Entry 6PTN (electron microscopy, 5.80 A resolution (low resolution: residue-level contacts below are approximate; hydrogen-bond / salt-bridge calls are withheld)); this record covers chains k and m of the 25 polymer chains in the assembly.

Chain k:
Protein: DNA replication licensing factor MCM4
Organism: Saccharomyces cerevisiae
Notes: EC 3.6.4.12
Reference sequence: P30665 (MCM4_YEAST); residue numbers follow UniProt; this construct covers 1-933
Amino-acid sequence (933 residues; numbered 1 to 933; the number before each row is that of its first residue):
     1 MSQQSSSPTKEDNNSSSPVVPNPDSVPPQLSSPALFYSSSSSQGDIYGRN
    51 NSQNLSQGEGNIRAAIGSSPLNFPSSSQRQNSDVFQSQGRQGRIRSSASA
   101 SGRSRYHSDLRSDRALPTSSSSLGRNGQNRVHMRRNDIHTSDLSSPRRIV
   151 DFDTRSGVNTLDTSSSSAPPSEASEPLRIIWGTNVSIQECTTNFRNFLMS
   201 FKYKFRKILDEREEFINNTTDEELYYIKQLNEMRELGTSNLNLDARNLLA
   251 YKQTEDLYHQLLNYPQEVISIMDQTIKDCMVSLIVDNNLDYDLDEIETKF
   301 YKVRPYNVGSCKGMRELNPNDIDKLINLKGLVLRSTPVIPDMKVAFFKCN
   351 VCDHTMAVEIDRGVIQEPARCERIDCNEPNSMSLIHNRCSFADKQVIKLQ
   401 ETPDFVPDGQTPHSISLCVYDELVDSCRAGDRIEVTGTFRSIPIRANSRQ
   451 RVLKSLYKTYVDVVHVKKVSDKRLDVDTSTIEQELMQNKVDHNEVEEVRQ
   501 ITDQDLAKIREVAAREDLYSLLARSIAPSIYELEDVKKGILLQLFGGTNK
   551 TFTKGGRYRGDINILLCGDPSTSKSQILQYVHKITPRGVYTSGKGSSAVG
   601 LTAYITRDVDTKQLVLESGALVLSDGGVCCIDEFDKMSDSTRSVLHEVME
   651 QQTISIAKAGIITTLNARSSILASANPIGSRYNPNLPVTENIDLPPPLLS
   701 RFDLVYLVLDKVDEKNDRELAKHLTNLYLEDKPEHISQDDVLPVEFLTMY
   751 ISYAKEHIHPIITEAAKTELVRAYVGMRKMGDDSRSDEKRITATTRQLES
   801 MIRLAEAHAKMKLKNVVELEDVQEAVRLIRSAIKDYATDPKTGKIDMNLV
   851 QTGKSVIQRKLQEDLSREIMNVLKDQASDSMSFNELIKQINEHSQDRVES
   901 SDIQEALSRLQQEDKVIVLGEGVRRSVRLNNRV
Not modelled in the structure: 1-176, 213-220, 454, 471-497, 731-740, 780-792, 839-850, 930-933

Chain m:
Protein: DNA replication licensing factor MCM6
Organism: Saccharomyces cerevisiae
Notes: EC 3.6.4.12
Reference sequence: P53091 (MCM6_YEAST); residue numbers follow UniProt; this construct covers 1-1017
Amino-acid sequence (1017 residues; numbered 1 to 1017; the number before each row is that of its first residue):
     1 MSSPFPADTPSSNRPSNSSPPPSSIGAGFGSSSGLDSQIGSRLHFPSSSQ
    51 PHVSNSQTGPFVNDSTQFSSQRLQTDGSATNDMEGNEPARSFKSRALNHV
   101 KKVDDVTGEKVREAFEQFLEDFSVQSTDTGEVEKVYRAQIEFMKIYDLNT
   151 IYIDYQHLSMRENGALAMAISEQYYRFLPFLQKGLRRVVRKYAPELLNTS
   201 DSLKRSEGDEGQADEDEQQDDDMNGSSLPRDSGSSAAPGNGTSAMATRSI
   251 TTSTSPEQTERVFQISFFNLPTVHRIRDIRSEKIGSLLSISGTVTRTSEV
   301 RPELYKASFTCDMCRAIVDNVEQSFKYTEPTFCPNPSCENRAFWTLNVTR
   351 SRFLDWQKVRIQENANEIPTGSMPRTLDVILRGDSVERAKPGDRCKFTGV
   401 EIVVPDVTQLGLPGVKPSSTLDTRGISKTTEGLNSGVTGLRSLGVRDLTY
   451 KISFLACHVISIGSNIGASSPDANSNNRETELQMAANLQANNVYQDNERD
   501 QEVFLNSLSSDEINELKEMVKDEHIYDKLVRSIAPAVFGHEAVKKGILLQ
   551 MLGGVHKSTVEGIKLRGDINICVVGDPSTSKSQFLKYVVGFAPRSVYTSG
   601 KASSAAGLTAAVVRDEEGGDYTIEAGALMLADNGICCIDEFDKMDISDQV
   651 AIHEAMEQQTISIAKAGIHATLNARTSILAAANPVGGRYNRKLSLRGNLN
   701 MTAPIMSRFDLFFVILDDCNEKIDTELASHIVDLHMKRDEAIEPPFSAEQ
   751 LRRYIKYARTFKPILTKEARSYLVEKYKELRKDDAQGFSRSSYRITVRQL
   801 ESMIRLSEAIARANCVDEITPSFIAEAYDLLRQSIIRVDVDDVEMDEEFD
   851 NIESQSHAASGNNDDNDDGTGSGVITSEPPADIEEGQSEATARPGTSEKK
   901 KTTVTYDKYVSMMNMIVRKIAEVDREGAEELTAVDIVDWYLLQKENDLGS
   951 LAEYWEERRLAFKVIKRLVKDRILMEIHGTRHNLRDLENEENENNKTVYV
  1001 IHPNCEVLDQLEPQDSS
Not modelled in the structure: 1-102, 195-259, 415-427, 464-509, 841-1017
Small-molecule neighbours: ATP (adenosine-5'-triphosphate): I563, L565, E657, R708, V797, R798, E801

How chain k and chain m interact:
Contacting residue pairs (76; chain k residue first):
  T336(k) - R375(m)
  P337(k) - R375(m)
  V338(k) - R280(m)
  V338(k) - I452(m)
  P340(k) - N434(m)
  P340(k) - Y450(m)
  P340(k) - I452(m)
  D341(k) - N434(m)
  M342(k) - N434(m)
  M342(k) - T438(m)
  M342(k) - Y450(m)
  I360(k) - V437(m)
  R362(k) - V437(m)
  G363(k) - G436(m)
  G363(k) - V437(m)
  V364(k) - V437(m)
  V364(k) - L440(m)
  I365(k) - V437(m)
  I365(k) - L440(m)
  E367(k) - L440(m)
  H386(k) - Y450(m)
  N387(k) - I402(m)
  R388(k) - R176(m)
  S390(k) - I284(m)
  F391(k) - S281(m)
  D393(k) - R280(m)
  K394(k) - L433(m)
  V424(k) - R280(m)
  D425(k) - R277(m)
  D425(k) - R280(m)
  I442(k) - T430(m)
  R445(k) - D447(m)
  K458(k) - T429(m)
  K458(k) - T430(m)
  F552(k) - L734(m)
  F552(k) - M736(m)
  F552(k) - R738(m)
  K554(k) - A748(m)
  Y558(k) - L734(m)
  R587(k) - I368(m)
  R587(k) - P369(m)
  L614(k) - T295(m)
  L616(k) - Q362(m)
  S618(k) - I368(m)
  L623(k) - I368(m)
  D625(k) - A365(m)
  D625(k) - N366(m)
  S643(k) - K601(m)
  H646(k) - K601(m)
  E647(k) - Y597(m)
  E647(k) - S599(m)
  E647(k) - K601(m)
  E650(k) - K586(m)
  E650(k) - Y597(m)
  Q651(k) - K586(m)
  Q651(k) - V589(m)
  Q651(k) - Y597(m)
  I661(k) - P391(m)
  I661(k) - G392(m)
  I662(k) - G392(m)
  T663(k) - G392(m)
  S700(k) - S578(m)
  H759(k) - K737(m)
  P760(k) - K737(m)
  I761(k) - K737(m)
  I762(k) - M736(m)
  K767(k) - M736(m)
  K767(k) - D739(m)
  V771(k) - A728(m)
  T794(k) - S578(m)
  R796(k) - S578(m)
  I802(k) - H735(m)
  Q912(k) - N700(m)
  Q912(k) - M701(m)
  E913(k) - G697(m)
  R928(k) - S789(m)
Interface residues without a listed pair, chain k (77 interface residues in all): R334, S335, I339, D353, L384, Q395, V396, R449, I605, D610, T611, Q613, V615, R642, A657, K658, P697, L770, V775, A793, T852, D914, L929
Interface residues without a listed pair, chain m (67 interface residues in all): D105, D278, V294, R296, R360, M373, T376, V403, P405, G414, G432, G439, T579, E616, A625, N683, G686, R696, T702, D724, T725, V732, F788

In short:
77 residues of chain k and 67 residues of chain m are in contact. Bound to chain m: ATP.
Chain k is DNA replication licensing factor MCM4 and chain m is DNA replication licensing factor MCM6, both
from Saccharomyces cerevisiae; the structure, Structure of Ctf4 trimer in complex with two CMG helicases, was
determined by electron microscopy (same publication as 6PTJ and 6PTO).
